PDB entry 7BKB | electron microscopy, 3.50 A resolution | chains A and K of the 24 polymer chains in the assembly

Chain A:
Protein: CoB--CoM heterodisulfide reductase iron-sulfur subunit A
Organism: Methanospirillum hungatei JF-1
Notes: EC 1.8.-.-
UniProt: Q2FKZ1 (Q2FKZ1_METHJ); residues 1-671 here = UniProt positions 1-671
Sequence (671 residues; each row starts with the number of its first residue):
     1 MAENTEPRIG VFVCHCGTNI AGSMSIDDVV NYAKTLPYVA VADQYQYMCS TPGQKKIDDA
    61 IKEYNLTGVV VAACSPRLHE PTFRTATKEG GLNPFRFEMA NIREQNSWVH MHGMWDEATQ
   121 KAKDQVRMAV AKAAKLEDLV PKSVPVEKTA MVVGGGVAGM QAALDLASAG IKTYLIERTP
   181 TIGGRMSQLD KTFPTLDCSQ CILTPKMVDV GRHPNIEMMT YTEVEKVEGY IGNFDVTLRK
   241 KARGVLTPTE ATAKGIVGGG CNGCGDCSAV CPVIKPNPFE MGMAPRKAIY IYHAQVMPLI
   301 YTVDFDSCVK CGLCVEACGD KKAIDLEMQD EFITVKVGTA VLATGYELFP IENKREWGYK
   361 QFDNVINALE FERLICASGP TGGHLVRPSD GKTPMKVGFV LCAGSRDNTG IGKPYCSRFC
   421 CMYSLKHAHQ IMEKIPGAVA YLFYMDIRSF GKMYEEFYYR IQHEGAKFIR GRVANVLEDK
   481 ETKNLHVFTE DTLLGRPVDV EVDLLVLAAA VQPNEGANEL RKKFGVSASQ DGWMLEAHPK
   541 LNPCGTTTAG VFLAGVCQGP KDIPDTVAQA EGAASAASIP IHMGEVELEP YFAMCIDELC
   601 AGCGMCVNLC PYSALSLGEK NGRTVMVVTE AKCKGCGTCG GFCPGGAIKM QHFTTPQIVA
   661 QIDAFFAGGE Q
Disordered / not traced: 1-6, 669-671
Disulfides: Cys198-Cys201
Bound ions: 4Fe-4S cluster Fe site 1: Cys14, Cys16, Cys49, Cys74; 4Fe-4S cluster Fe site 2: Cys261, Cys264, Cys267, Cys318; 4Fe-4S cluster Fe site 3: Cys271, Cys308, Cys311, Cys314; 4Fe-4S cluster Fe site 4: Cys402, Cys416, Cys420, Cys421; 4Fe-4S cluster Fe site 5: Cys600, Cys603, Cys606, Cys643; 4Fe-4S cluster Fe site 6: Cys610, Cys633, Cys636, Cys639
Residues lining bound ligands:
  - FAD (flavin-adenine dinucleotide): Val153, Gly154, Gly155, Gly156, Val157, Ala158, Gly159, Ile176, Glu177, Arg178, Thr179, Gly184, Arg185, Met186, Leu189, Lys191, Thr192, Phe193, Ala343, Thr344, Gly345, Tyr346, Leu348, Ala368, Leu369, Glu372, Phe419, Tyr423, Lys426, His427, Asn514, Leu520, Gly555, Val556, Lys561, Asp562, Ile563, Pro564, Thr566
  - 4Fe-4S cluster (SF4), molecule 1: Cys14, Cys16, Ile20, Gln46, Tyr47, Met48, Cys49, Ala73, Cys74, His79, Phe83, Arg103
  - 4Fe-4S cluster (SF4), molecule 2: Val245, Gly260, Cys261, Asn262, Gly263, Cys264, Gly265, Asp266, Cys267, Ile289, Tyr301, Cys318, Lys321, Ala323, Ile324
  - 4Fe-4S cluster (SF4), molecule 3: Cys271, Pro272, Val273, Ala288, Ile289, Val303, Cys308, Val309, Lys310, Cys311, Gly312, Leu313, Cys314, Leu326
  - 4Fe-4S cluster (SF4), molecule 4: Leu401, Cys402, Ser405, Arg406, Cys416, Ser417, Arg418, Phe419, Cys420, Cys421, Asp446, Arg448
  - 4Fe-4S cluster (SF4), molecule 5: Ala593, Leu609, Cys610, Pro611, Tyr612, Ala614, Leu615, Val628, Cys633, Lys634, Gly635, Cys636, Gly637, Thr638, Cys639, Met650
  - 4Fe-4S cluster (SF4), molecule 6: Cys600, Ala601, Gly602, Cys603, Gly604, Met605, Cys606, Leu617, Met626, Phe642, Cys643, Ala647, Ile648

Chain K:
Protein: Formylmethanofuran dehydrogenase, subunit F
Organism: Methanospirillum hungatei JF-1
Notes: EC 1.2.99.5
UniProt: Q2FKZ4 (Q2FKZ4_METHJ); residue numbers follow UniProt; this construct covers 1-388
Sequence (388 residues; row label = number of the first residue in the row):
     1 MSTLFPKYSK TTDGSKVIME QRLLQQVNNL ILDNDICTGC GICSEVCPEE AISVGAVGGV
    61 RRGLVDDAAS IHVDETKCSY CGVCVIMCPF SALALKVDGE ERLPILEKEG FPTYDKGTAI
   121 DQDKCVRCNI CDDVCPRDAI DRDVPLFEGE DKEGLAKGQA VELKIEFKVD DEKCTKCGIC
   181 GNLCEAINVL HKPFSPEIGK VEGEVIWDEA YCDGCNVCAE ACPSEAIKVT RTVVGQKKLG
   241 NVNIIDEDCC TCRWCAINCP TEAITVNKIF EGEITFHAEK CPGGCSTCVD VCPANAIYLP
   301 TPKPAKDMKG QIEAKIAVNK DFCILCGACV NACPGEDIIY LRRDSVKIKG KETDLFKKIK
   361 EKLFTPRTSK VKEQPSLAGS VELKAVSQ
Disordered / not traced: 1, 388
Bound ions: 4Fe-4S cluster Fe site 1: Cys37, Cys40, Cys43, Cys88; 4Fe-4S cluster Fe site 2: Cys47, Cys78, Cys81, Cys84; 4Fe-4S cluster Fe site 3: Cys125, Cys128, Cys131, Cys259; 4Fe-4S cluster Fe site 4: Cys135, Cys249, Cys252, Cys255; 4Fe-4S cluster Fe site 5: Cys174, Cys177, Cys180, Cys222; 4Fe-4S cluster Fe site 6: Cys184, Cys212, Cys215, Cys218; 4Fe-4S cluster Fe site 7: Cys281, Cys285, Cys288, Cys333; 4Fe-4S cluster Fe site 8: Cys292, Cys323, Cys326, Cys329
Residues lining bound ligands:
  - 4Fe-4S cluster (SF4), molecule 1: Leu30, Cys47, Pro48, Glu49, Ile52, Val73, Cys78, Ser79, Tyr80, Cys81, Gly82, Val83, Cys84
  - 4Fe-4S cluster (SF4), molecule 2: Leu32, Cys37, Thr38, Gly39, Cys40, Ile42, Cys43, Ile71, Cys88, Pro89, Phe90, Ala92, Leu93
  - 4Fe-4S cluster (SF4), molecule 3: Ile120, Cys125, Val126, Arg127, Cys128, Asn129, Ile130, Cys131, Arg142, Val242, Cys259, Pro260, Thr261, Ile264
  - 4Fe-4S cluster (SF4), molecule 4: Cys135, Pro136, Arg137, Ala139, Ile140, Ile244, Cys249, Cys250, Thr251, Cys252, Arg253, Trp254, Cys255, Val266
  - 4Fe-4S cluster (SF4), molecule 5: Val169, Lys173, Cys174, Thr175, Lys176, Cys177, Ile179, Cys180, Cys222, Pro223, Ser224, Ala226, Ile227
  - 4Fe-4S cluster (SF4), molecule 6: Cys184, Ala186, Ile187, Trp207, Tyr211, Cys212, Asp213, Cys215, Asn216, Val217, Cys218
  - 4Fe-4S cluster (SF4), molecule 7: Ile274, Cys292, Pro293, Ala294, Ala296, Ile297, Val318, Cys323, Ile324, Leu325, Cys326, Gly327, Ala328, Cys329, Leu341
  - 4Fe-4S cluster (SF4), molecule 8: Phe276, Cys281, Pro282, Gly283, Cys285, Thr287, Cys288, Ile316, Cys333, Pro334, Gly335, Ile338, Ile339

How chain A and chain K interact:
Residue-residue contacts (53):
  Ala269(A) with Lys108(K)
  Val270(A) with Lys108(K)
  Pro272(A) with Tyr80(K); Pro104(K), hydrophobic; Ile105(K)
  Val273(A) with Ser79(K)
  Ile274(A) with Gln21(K); Gln26(K); Asn28(K); Ser79(K)
  Lys275(A) with Tyr8(K); Gln21(K); Thr76(K); Cys78(K), hydrogen bond (side chain-backbone)
  Pro276(A) with Pro6(K), hydrophobic; Tyr8(K); Gln21(K)
  Met281(A) with Thr3(K), hydrogen bond (backbone-side chain)
  Gly282(A) with Phe5(K); Pro6(K); Leu23(K)
  Met283(A) with Phe5(K), hydrophobic; Leu23(K); Leu24(K)
  Ala284(A) with Leu23(K)
  Pro285(A) with Leu23(K)
  Asp306(A) with Glu49(K)
  Ser307(A) with Ser79(K), hydrogen bond (backbone-side chain)
  Cys308(A) with Glu49(K)
  Val309(A) with Pro48(K), hydrophobic; Cys81(K), hydrophobic; Leu355(K)
  Lys310(A) with Leu355(K)
  Cys311(A) with Thr353(K)
  Leu313(A) with Lys108(K); Gly110(K)
  Pro350(A) with Ser2(K)
  Ile351(A) with Ser2(K)
  Glu352(A) with Ser2(K), hydrogen bond (side chain-backbone)
  Tyr359(A) with Ser2(K), hydrogen bond (side chain-backbone); Thr3(K); Leu4(K)
  Lys360(A) with Ser2(K); Thr3(K); Leu4(K)
  Asp363(A) with Lys7(K), salt bridge
  Val365(A) with Leu4(K)
  Asn367(A) with Ser2(K), hydrogen bond (side chain-backbone)
  Glu370(A) with Thr3(K), hydrogen bond; Leu4(K), hydrogen bond (side chain-backbone)
  Leu374(A) with Leu24(K), hydrophobic
  Pro380(A) with Leu24(K), hydrophobic
  Pro388(A) with Phe5(K), hydrophobic
Other interface residues (no listed pair), chain A (35 interface residues in all): Phe349, Ile366, Thr381, Val386
Other interface residues (no listed pair), chain K (27 interface residues in all): Gln25, Glu109

In short:
The interface between chain A and chain K involves 35 residues on one side and 27 on the other, with 8
hydrogen bonds and 1 salt bridge. Polar pairs include Asp363(A)-Lys7(K), Lys275(A)-Cys78(K) and
Met281(A)-Thr3(K).
Chain A is CoB--CoM heterodisulfide reductase iron-sulfur subunit A and chain K is Formylmethanofuran
dehydrogenase, subunit F, both from Methanospirillum hungatei JF-1; the structure, Formate dehydrogenase -
heterodisulfide reductase - formylmethanofuran dehydrogenase complex from Methanospirillum hungatei
(hexameric, composite structure), was determined by electron microscopy, deposited together with 7BKC, 7BKD
and 7BKE.
